Entry 6SAW (X-ray diffraction, 3.00 A resolution); this record covers chain A.

Chain A:
Protein: Diguanylate cyclase (GGDEF) domain-containing protein
From: Idiomarina sp. A28L
UniProt: F7RW09 (F7RW09_9GAMM); residue numbers follow UniProt; this construct covers 3-312
Sequence (314 residues; each row starts with the number of its first residue; numbers below 1 keep their minus sign (Gly-1 is residue -1)):
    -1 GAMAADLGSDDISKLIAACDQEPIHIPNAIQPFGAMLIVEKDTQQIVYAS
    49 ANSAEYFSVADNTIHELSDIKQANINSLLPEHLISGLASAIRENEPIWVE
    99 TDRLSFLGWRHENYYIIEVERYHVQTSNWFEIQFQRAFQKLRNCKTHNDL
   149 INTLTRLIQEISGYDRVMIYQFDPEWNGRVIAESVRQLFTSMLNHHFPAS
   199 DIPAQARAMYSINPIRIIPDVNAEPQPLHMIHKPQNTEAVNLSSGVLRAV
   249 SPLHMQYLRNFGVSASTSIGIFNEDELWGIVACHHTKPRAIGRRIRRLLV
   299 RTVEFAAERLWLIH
Not modelled in the structure: -1 to 5
Covalently attached groups: 2(R),3(E)- phytochromobilin (LBV) linked to Cys17
Differences from the reference sequence: expression tag (-1 to 2)
Small-molecule neighbours: 2(R),3(E)- phytochromobilin (LBV; 3-[2-[(Z)-[3-(2-carboxyethyl)-5-[(Z)-(4-ethenyl-3-methyl-5-oxidanylidene-pyrrol-2-ylidene)methyl]-4-methyl-pyrrol-1-ium -2-ylidene]methyl]-5-[(Z)-[(3E)-3-ethylidene-4-methyl-5-oxidanylidene-pyrrolidin-2-ylidene]methyl]-4-methyl-1H-pyrrol-3- yl]propanoic acid): Asp18, Ile22, Met166, Tyr168, Met190, His193, His194, Phe195, Ser198, Asp199, Ile200, Pro201, Ala204, Tyr208, Arg214, Ile216, Arg246, Val248, Ser249, Leu251, His252, Tyr255, Phe259, Ser266, Ile278, Ala280, His282
What the authors report for this chain:
  - conformationally variable residues (loop rearrangement): Cys17, Arg184 to Leu191
  - binding site for 2(R),3(E)- phytochromobilin: Cys17

In short:
2(R),3(E)- phytochromobilin is covalently linked to Cys17. The paper reports a binding site for 2(R),3(E)-
phytochromobilin at Cys17; conformational variability at Cys17 and Arg184.
Chain A is Diguanylate cyclase (GGDEF) domain-containing protein (Idiomarina sp. A28L); the structure,
Chromophore binding domain of bacteriophytochrome linked diguanylyl cyclase from Idiomarina species A28L
(dimeric Pfr-like state), was determined by X-ray diffraction (same publication as 6SAX).
